Entry 2ZYS (X-ray diffraction, 3.10 A resolution); this record covers chain A.

# Chain A
Molecule: Lipase, putative
Organism: Archaeoglobus fulgidus
Notes: EC 3.1.1.3
Reference sequence: O28511 (O28511_ARCFU); numbering as in UniProt (aligned over 1-474)
Chain sequence (479 residues; numbered 1 to 479; the number before each row is that of its first residue):
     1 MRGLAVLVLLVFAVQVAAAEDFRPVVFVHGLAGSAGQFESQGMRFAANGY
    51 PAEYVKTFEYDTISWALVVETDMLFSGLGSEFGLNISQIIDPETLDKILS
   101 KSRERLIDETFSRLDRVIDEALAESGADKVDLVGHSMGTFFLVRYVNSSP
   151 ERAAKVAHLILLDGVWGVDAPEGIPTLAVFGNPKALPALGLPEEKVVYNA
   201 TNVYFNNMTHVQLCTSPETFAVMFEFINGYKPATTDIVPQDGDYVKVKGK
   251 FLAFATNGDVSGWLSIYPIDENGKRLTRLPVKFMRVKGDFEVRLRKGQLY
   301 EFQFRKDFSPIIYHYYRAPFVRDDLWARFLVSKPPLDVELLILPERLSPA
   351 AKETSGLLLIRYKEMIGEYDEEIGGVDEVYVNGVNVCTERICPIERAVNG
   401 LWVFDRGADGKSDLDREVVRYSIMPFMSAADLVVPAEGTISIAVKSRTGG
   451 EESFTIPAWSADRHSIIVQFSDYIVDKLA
Unresolved in the structure: 1-19
Sequence notes: expression tag (475-479)
What the authors report for this chain:
  - conformationally variable residues (side-chain flip): Lys101
  - contacts within the chain: Lys101-Glu109 (hydrogen bond)

# In short
From the paper: conformational variability at Lys101; contacts within the chain involving Lys101 and Glu109.
Chain A is Lipase, putative (Archaeoglobus fulgidus); the structure, A. Fulgidus lipase with fatty acid
fragment and chloride, was determined by X-ray diffraction (same publication as 2ZYH, 2ZYI and 2ZYR).
